6A8J - chain A; structure by X-ray diffraction, 2.71 A resolution.

[Chain A]
Protein: RTX toxin
From: Vibrio vulnificus CMCP6
Chain sequence (478 residues; numbered -4 to 4069; 3596 numbers in that range are skipped by the numbering (no residue carries them; nothing is unmodelled there); the number before each row is that of its first residue; numbers below 1 keep their minus sign (Gly-4 is residue -4)):
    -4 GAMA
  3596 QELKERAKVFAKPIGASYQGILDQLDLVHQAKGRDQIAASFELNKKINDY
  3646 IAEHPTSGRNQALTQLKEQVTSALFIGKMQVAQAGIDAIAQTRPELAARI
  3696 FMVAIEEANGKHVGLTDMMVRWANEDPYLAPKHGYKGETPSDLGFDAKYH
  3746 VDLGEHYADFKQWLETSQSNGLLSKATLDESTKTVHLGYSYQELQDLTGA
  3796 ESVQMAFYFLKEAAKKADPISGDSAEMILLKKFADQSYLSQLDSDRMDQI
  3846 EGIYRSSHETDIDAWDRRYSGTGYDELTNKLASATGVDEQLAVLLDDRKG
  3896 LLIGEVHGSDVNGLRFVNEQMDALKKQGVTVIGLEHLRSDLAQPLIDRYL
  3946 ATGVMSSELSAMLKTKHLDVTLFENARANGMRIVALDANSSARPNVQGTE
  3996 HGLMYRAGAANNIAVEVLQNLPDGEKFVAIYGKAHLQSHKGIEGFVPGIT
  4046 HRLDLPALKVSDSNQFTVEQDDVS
Unresolved in the structure: 3988-3992
What the authors report for this chain:
  - contacts within the chain: Asp3721-Arg3841 (salt bridge)
  - catalytic residues: Glu3900, His3902, Glu3930, His4030
  - mutagenesis - E3900L, H3902L, E3930L, H4030L: abolished catalytic activity on KRas
  - mutagenesis - E3900L, H3902L: decreased catalytic activity
  - mutagenesis - R3988E, R4001F: abolished catalytic activity
  - conformationally variable residues (order/disorder transition): Arg3988 to Gln3992

[In short]
From the paper: catalytic residues Glu3900, His3902 and Glu3930 among others; E3900L, H3902L and E3930L, among
others, abolish catalytic activity on KRas; 6 substitutions were tested in all.
Chain A is RTX toxin (Vibrio vulnificus CMCP6); the structure, Crystal structure of bacterial protein toxins,
was determined by X-ray diffraction, deposited together with 6A7H.
